PDB entry 8RYN | X-ray diffraction, 1.97 A resolution | chains A and B of the 5 polymer chains in the assembly

[Chain A]
Molecule: MHC class I antigen
Source organism: Homo sapiens
Reference sequence: A0A583ZB34 (A0A583ZB34_HUMAN); residues 1-275 here correspond to UniProt positions 25-299 (UniProt number = residue number + 24)
Chain sequence (276 residues; each row starts with the number of its first residue):
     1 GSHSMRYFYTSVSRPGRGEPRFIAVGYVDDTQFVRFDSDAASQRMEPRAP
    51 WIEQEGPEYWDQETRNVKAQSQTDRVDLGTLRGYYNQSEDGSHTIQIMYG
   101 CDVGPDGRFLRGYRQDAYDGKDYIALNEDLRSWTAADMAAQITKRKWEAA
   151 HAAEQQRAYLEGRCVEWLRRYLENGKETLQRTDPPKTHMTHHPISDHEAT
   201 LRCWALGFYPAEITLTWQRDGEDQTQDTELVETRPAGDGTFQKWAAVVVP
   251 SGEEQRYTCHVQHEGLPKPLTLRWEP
Disordered / not traced: 276
Disulfides: C101-C164, C203-C259
Differences from the reference sequence: expression tag (276)

[Chain B]
Molecule: Beta-2-microglobulin
Source organism: Homo sapiens
Reference sequence: P61769 (B2MG_HUMAN); residues 1-99 here correspond to UniProt positions 21-119 (UniProt number = residue number + 20)
Chain sequence (100 residues; row label = number of the first residue in the row; numbering starts at 0):
     0 MIQRTPKIQVYSRHPAENGKSNFLNCYVSGFHPSDIEVDLLKNGERIEKV
    50 EHSDLSFSKDWSFYLLYYTEFTPTEKDEYACRVNHVTLSQPKIVKWDRDM
Disordered / not traced: 0-1, 99
Disulfides: C25-C80
Differences from the reference sequence: initiating methionine (0)

[Interface between chain A and chain B]
Pairs across the interface (47):
  F8(A) with S55(B); F56(B)
  Y9(A) with F56(B)
  T10(A) with L54(B); F56(B); F62(B)
  V12(A) with S33(B)
  I23(A) with L54(B), hydrophobic
  V25(A) with D53(B); L54(B)
  Y27(A) with S55(B); Y63(B), hydrogen bond
  Q32(A) with D53(B), hydrogen bond
  R35(A) with D53(B), salt bridge
  R48(A) with D53(B), salt bridge
  Q96(A) with H31(B); F56(B); W60(B), hydrogen bond (side chain-backbone); F62(B)
  I97(A) with F56(B)
  M98(A) with F56(B), hydrophobic
  Q115(A) with W60(B)
  D116(A) with W60(B)
  A117(A) with W60(B), hydrophobic
  D119(A) with H31(B)
  G120(A) with R3(B), hydrogen bond (backbone-side chain); H31(B), hydrogen bond (backbone-side chain); W60(B)
  D122(A) with W60(B), hydrogen bond
  H192(A) with D98(B)
  V231(A) with Q8(B)
  E232(A) with K6(B); Q8(B), hydrogen bond (backbone-side chain); S28(B), hydrogen bond
  R234(A) with Q8(B), hydrogen bond; Y10(B)
  P235(A) with Y10(B), hydrogen bond (backbone-side chain); Y26(B); L65(B), hydrophobic
  A236(A) with R12(B), hydrogen bond (backbone-side chain); N24(B), hydrogen bond (backbone-side chain)
  G237(A) with R12(B), hydrogen bond (backbone-side chain)
  D238(A) with R12(B); H13(B)
  Q242(A) with Y10(B); S11(B), hydrogen bond (side chain-backbone); R12(B), hydrogen bond (side chain-backbone)
Interface residues without a listed pair, chain A (32 interface residues in all): T94, K121, R202, T233
Interface residues without a listed pair, chain B (23 interface residues in all): H51, D59

[In short]
32 residues of chain A face 23 of chain B across their interface; the contacts include 15 hydrogen bonds and 2
salt bridges. Among the polar pairs are R35(A)-D53(B), R48(A)-D53(B) and Y27(A)-Y63(B).
Here chain A is MHC class I antigen and chain B is Beta-2-microglobulin, both from Homo sapiens. Entry 8RYN
(Structure of S2 TCR in complex with HLA-A*11:01 bound to ELFSYLIEK peptide) was determined by X-ray
diffraction, deposited together with 8RYM, 8RYO, 8RYP and 8RYQ.
